PDB entry 8E23 | X-ray diffraction, 2.59 A resolution | chains A and B of the 3 polymer chains in the assembly

[Chain A]
Name: DNA polymerase theta
Organism: Homo sapiens
Notes: EC 2.7.7.7
Reference sequence: O75417 (DPOLQ_HUMAN); residue numbers follow UniProt; this construct covers 1818-1867, 1889-1920, 1934-2148, 2173-2260, 2301-2508, 1 more blocks
Amino-acid sequence (668 residues; each row starts with the number of its first residue; note: 106 numbers in that range are skipped by the numbering (no residue carries them; nothing is unmodelled there)):
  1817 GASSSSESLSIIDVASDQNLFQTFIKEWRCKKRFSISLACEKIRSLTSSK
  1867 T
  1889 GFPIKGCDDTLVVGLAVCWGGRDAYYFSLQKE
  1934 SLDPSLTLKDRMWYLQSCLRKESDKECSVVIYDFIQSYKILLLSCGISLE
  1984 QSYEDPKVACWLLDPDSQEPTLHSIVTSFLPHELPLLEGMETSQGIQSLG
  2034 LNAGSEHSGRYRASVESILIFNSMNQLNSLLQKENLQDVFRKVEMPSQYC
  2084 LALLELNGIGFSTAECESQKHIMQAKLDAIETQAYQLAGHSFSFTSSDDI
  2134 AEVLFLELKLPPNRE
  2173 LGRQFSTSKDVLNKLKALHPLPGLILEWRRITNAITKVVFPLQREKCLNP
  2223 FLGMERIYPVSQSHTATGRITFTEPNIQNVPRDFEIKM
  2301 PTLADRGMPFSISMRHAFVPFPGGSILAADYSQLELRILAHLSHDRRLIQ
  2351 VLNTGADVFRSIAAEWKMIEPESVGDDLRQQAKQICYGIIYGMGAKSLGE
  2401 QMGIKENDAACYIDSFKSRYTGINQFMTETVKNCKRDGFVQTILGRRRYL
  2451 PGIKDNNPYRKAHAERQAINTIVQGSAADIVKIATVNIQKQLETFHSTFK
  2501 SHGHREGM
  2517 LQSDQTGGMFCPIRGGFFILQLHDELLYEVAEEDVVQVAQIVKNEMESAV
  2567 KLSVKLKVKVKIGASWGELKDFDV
Disordered / not traced: 1817-1823, 1956-1957, 2173-2175, 2301-2309, 2517-2526
Sequence notes: expression tag (1817)
Ion coordination: Mg2+: Asp2540 (together with 2'-3'-dideoxyguanosine-5'-triphosphate)
Residues lining bound ligands:
  - 2'-3'-dideoxyguanosine-5'-triphosphate (DG3): Arg2241, Asp2330, Tyr2331, Ser2332, Gln2333, Glu2335, Phe2359, Arg2379, Lys2383, Gln2384, Tyr2387, Tyr2391, Asn2470, Asp2540
  - UAF (N-methyl-N-phenyl[(3aM)-3-(trifluoromethyl)cyclopenta[c]pyrazol-2(1H)-yl]ethanethioamide): Leu2336, Leu2348, Val2358, Ile2362, Glu2365, Trp2366, Ile2385, Cys2386, Ile2389, Ile2390, Met2402, Tyr2412, Ser2415, Phe2416, Arg2419, Tyr2420, Ile2423
Curated features (UniProtKB/Swiss-Prot):
  - region: Lys2142 to Glu2148, Leu2173 to Phe2177 (Loop 1)
  - binding site (Mg(2+)): Asp2330, Tyr2331, Asp2540
  - mutagenesis: Ser1977 (S1977P: Decreased protein stability), Lys2181 (K2181A: Impaired ability to bypasse abasic sites), Arg2202 (R2202A: Impaired ability to bypasse abasic sites. In Pol-theta(RR) mutant; abolished polymerase activity; when associated with V-2254), Arg2254 (R2254A/V: Impaired ability to bypasse abasic sites; R2254V: In Pol-theta(RR) mutant; abolished polymerase activity; when associated with A-2202), Asp2540 to Glu2541 (Abolishes DNA polymerase activity)
Reported in the primary citation:
  - contacts within the chain: Glu2365-Arg2419 (salt bridge)
  - binding site for UAF: Glu2365, Tyr2412, Arg2419
  - conformationally variable residues (side-chain flip): Tyr2412, Phe2416

[Chain B]
Molecule: 17-nt DNA strand
Organism: synthetic construct
Sequence (17 nucleotides; each row starts with the number of its first residue):
     1 CGTCCAATGACAGCCGC
Disordered / not traced: 16-17

[How chain A and chain B interact]
Pairs across the interface (42; chain A residue first):
  Thr2128(A) - DA12(B)  sugar contact
  Thr2128(A) - DG13(B)  phosphate contact
  Ser2130(A) - DG13(B)  hydrogen bond to the phosphate
  Thr2208(A) - DC11(B)  phosphate contact
  Lys2209(A) - DA10(B)  hydrogen bond to the base
  Arg2216(A) - DA10(B)  salt bridge to the phosphate
  Gln2234(A) - DT8(B)  phosphate contact
  Thr2237(A) - DA7(B)  phosphate contact
  Ala2238(A) - DA6(B)  phosphate contact
  Ala2238(A) - DA7(B)  hydrogen bond to the phosphate
  Thr2239(A) - DA6(B)  sugar contact
  Arg2241(A) - DA6(B)  base contact
  Thr2243(A) - DA7(B)  phosphate contact
  Thr2243(A) - DT8(B)  sugar contact
  Phe2244(A) - DT8(B)  sugar contact
  Thr2245(A) - DT8(B)  phosphate contact
  Thr2245(A) - DG9(B)  phosphate contact
  Glu2246(A) - DG9(B)  hydrogen bond to the phosphate
  Asn2248(A) - DT8(B)  hydrogen bond to the sugar
  Asn2251(A) - DT8(B)  hydrogen bond to the base
  Gln2384(A) - DC4(B)  base contact
  Tyr2387(A) - DC4(B)  base contact
  Gly2388(A) - DC4(B)  base contact
  Tyr2391(A) - DC4(B)  base contact
  Met2393(A) - DC4(B)  phosphate contact
  Gly2394(A) - DC4(B)  hydrogen bond to the phosphate
  Ser2397(A) - DC4(B)  hydrogen bond to the phosphate
  Arg2448(A) - DA6(B)  salt bridge to the phosphate
  Asn2457(A) - DG2(B)  hydrogen bond to the base
  Pro2458(A) - DT3(B)  base contact
  Tyr2459(A) - DG2(B)  stacking on the base
  Tyr2459(A) - DT3(B)  sugar contact
  Ala2462(A) - DT3(B)  base contact
  His2463(A) - DC5(B)  salt bridge to the phosphate
  Arg2466(A) - DT3(B)  hydrogen bond to the phosphate
  Arg2466(A) - DC4(B)  hydrogen bond to the phosphate
  Arg2466(A) - DC5(B)  salt bridge to the phosphate
  Gln2467(A) - DC5(B)  phosphate contact
  Gln2467(A) - DA6(B)  hydrogen bond to the phosphate
  Asn2470(A) - DC5(B)  sugar contact
  Gln2474(A) - DC5(B)  hydrogen bond to the base
  Gln2474(A) - DA6(B)  hydrogen bond to the sugar
Also at the interface, not in a pair above, chain A (36 interface residues in all): Ser2129, Pro2247, Gly2392

[Summary]
36 residues of chain A and 12 residues of chain B are in contact; the contacts include 14 hydrogen bonds, 4
salt bridges and 1 aromatic stacking contact. Among the polar pairs are Lys2209(A)-DA10(B), Asn2251(A)-DT8(B)
and Asn2457(A)-DG2(B). From the paper: a binding site for UAF at Glu2365(A), Tyr2412(A) and Arg2419(A);
conformational variability at Tyr2412(A) and Phe2416(A).
Here chain A is DNA polymerase theta (Homo sapiens) and chain B is a 17-nt DNA strand (synthetic construct).
Entry 8E23 (Human DNA polymerase theta in complex with allosteric inhibitor) was determined by X-ray
diffraction together with 8E24 from the same study.
